4D8L - chain A; structure by X-ray diffraction, 2.00 A resolution.

== Chain A ==
Protein: 2-pyrone-4,6-dicarbaxylate hydrolase
Source organism: Sphingomonas paucimobilis
Notes: EC 3.1.1.57
UniProt: O87170 (O87170_PSEPA); residues 4-295 here correspond to UniProt positions 2-293 (UniProt number = residue number - 2)
Amino-acid sequence (303 residues; each row starts with the number of its first residue):
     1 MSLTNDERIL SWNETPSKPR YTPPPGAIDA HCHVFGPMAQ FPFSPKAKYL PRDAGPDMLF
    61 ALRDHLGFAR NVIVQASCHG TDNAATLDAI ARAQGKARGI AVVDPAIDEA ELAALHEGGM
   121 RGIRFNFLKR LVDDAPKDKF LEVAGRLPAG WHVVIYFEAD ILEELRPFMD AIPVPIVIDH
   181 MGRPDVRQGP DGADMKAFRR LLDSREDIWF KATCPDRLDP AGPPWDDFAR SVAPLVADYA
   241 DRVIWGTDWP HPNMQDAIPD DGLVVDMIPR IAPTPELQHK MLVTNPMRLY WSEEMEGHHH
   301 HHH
Not modelled in the structure: 1-2, 297-303
Differences from the reference sequence: expression tag (1-3, 296-303)
UniProt features mapped onto this chain:
  - active site: Asp-248 (Proton acceptor)
  - binding site (substrate): His-31 to His-33, Tyr-49, Ser-77, Arg-124, Arg-130, Tyr-156, His-180, Asn-253
What the authors report for this chain:
  - catalytic residues: His-31, His-33, Arg-124, His-180, Asp-248 (proposed by the authors, not directly observed)
  - mutagenesis - D248A, D248N: abolished catalytic activity
  - mutagenesis - H31N, H33N, Y49F (60-fold), R124M, R130M, Y156F, H180A, H180C, R183M, R217M: decreased catalytic activity

== In short ==
From UniProt: active-site residue Asp-248 and 10 substrate-binding residues. The paper reports catalytic
residues His-31, His-33 and Arg-124 among others; H31N, H33N and Y49F, among others, reduce catalytic
activity; 12 substitutions were tested in all.
Chain A is 2-pyrone-4,6-dicarbaxylate hydrolase (Sphingomonas paucimobilis); the structure, Crystal structure
of the 2-pyrone-4,6-dicarboxylic acid hydrolase from sphingomonas paucimobilis, was determined by X-ray
diffraction (same publication as 4DI8, 4DI9 and 4DIA).
